Entry 7KAT (electron microscopy, 4.40 A resolution (low resolution: residue-level contacts below are approximate; hydrogen-bond / salt-bridge calls are withheld)); this record covers chains D and F of the 6 polymer chains in the assembly.

== Chain D ==
Protein: Protein translocation protein SEC63
From: Saccharomyces cerevisiae BY4741
UniProtKB: P14906 (SEC63_YEAST); numbering as in UniProt; present here: 2-440, 449-663
Sequence (676 residues; row label = number of the first residue in the row; note: 8 numbers in that range are skipped by the numbering (no residue carries them; nothing is unmodelled there); numbers below 1 keep their minus sign (Gly-13 is residue -13)):
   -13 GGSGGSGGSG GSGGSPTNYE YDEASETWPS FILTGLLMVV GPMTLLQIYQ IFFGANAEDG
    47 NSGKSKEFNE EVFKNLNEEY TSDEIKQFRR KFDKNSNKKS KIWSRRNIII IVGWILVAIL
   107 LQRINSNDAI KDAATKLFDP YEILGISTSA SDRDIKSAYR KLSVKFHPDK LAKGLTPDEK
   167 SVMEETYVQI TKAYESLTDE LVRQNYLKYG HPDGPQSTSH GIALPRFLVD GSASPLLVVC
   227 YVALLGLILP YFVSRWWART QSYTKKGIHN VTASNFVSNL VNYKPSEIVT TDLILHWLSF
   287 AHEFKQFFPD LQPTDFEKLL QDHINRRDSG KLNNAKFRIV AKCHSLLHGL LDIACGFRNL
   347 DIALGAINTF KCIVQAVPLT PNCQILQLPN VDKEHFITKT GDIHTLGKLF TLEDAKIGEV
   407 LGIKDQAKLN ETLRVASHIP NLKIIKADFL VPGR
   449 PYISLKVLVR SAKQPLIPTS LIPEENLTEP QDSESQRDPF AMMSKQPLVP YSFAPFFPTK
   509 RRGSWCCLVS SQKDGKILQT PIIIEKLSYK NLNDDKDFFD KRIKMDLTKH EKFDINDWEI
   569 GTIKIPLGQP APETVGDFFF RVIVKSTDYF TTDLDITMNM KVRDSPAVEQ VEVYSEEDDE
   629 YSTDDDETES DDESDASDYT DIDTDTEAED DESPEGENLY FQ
Not modelled in the structure: -13 to 2, 37-53, 79-92, 116-201, 613-670
Sequence notes: expression tag (-13 to 1, 664-670); engineered mutation Arg440 (Glu in P14906), Ser481 (Phe in P14906)
UniProt features mapped onto this chain:
  - modified residue: Ser512 (Phosphoserine)
  - mutagenesis: Ala179 (A179T: Temperature-sensitive), Pro426 (P426L: Temperature-sensitive), Ile431 (I431N: Temperature-sensitive), Pro503 (P503A: Temperature-sensitive), Gly511 (G511R: Temperature-sensitive), Thr652 (T652A: Abolishes interaction with SEC62; defect in protein translocation), Thr654 (T654A: Abolishes interaction with SEC62; defect in protein translocation)

== Chain F ==
Protein: Translocation protein SEC72
From: Saccharomyces cerevisiae BY4741
UniProtKB: P39742 (SEC72_YEAST); residues 1-193 here = UniProt positions 1-193
Sequence (193 residues; numbered 1 to 193; the number before each row is that of its first residue):
     1 MVTLEYNANS KLITASDAVV ALSTETNIDQ INVLTTSLIG ETNPNFTPQP NEALSKMIKG
    61 LFESGMKNLQ QKKLNEALKN VSLAIEMAQR KRAPWEAFAI QLPELHFMLR SKIDLCLILG
   121 KHLEALQDLD FLLGTGLIQP DVFVRKADCL LKLRQWEEAR ATCERGLALA PEDMKLRALL
   181 IETARNLAEY NGE
Not modelled in the structure: 1-2, 193

== Chain D / chain F interface ==
Pairs across the interface (19; chain D residue first):
  His390(D) - Tyr190(F)
  Thr391(D) - Tyr190(F)
  Thr391(D) - Asn191(F)
  Gly393(D) - Asn191(F)
  Lys394(D) - Glu189(F)
  Lys394(D) - Asn191(F)
  Thr397(D) - Gly192(F)
  Gln520(D) - Glu164(F)
  Gln520(D) - Arg165(F)
  Gln520(D) - Ala168(F)
  Lys521(D) - Ile138(F)
  Lys521(D) - Arg165(F)
  Asp522(D) - Arg165(F)
  Gly523(D) - Arg165(F)
  Phe587(D) - Ala168(F)
  Arg589(D) - Ala161(F)
  Asp603(D) - Arg160(F)
  Asp603(D) - Glu164(F)
  Thr605(D) - Glu164(F)
Other interface residues (no listed pair), chain D (15 interface residues in all): Thr600, Ile604
Other interface residues (no listed pair), chain F (12 interface residues in all): Leu167, Leu169

== Overview ==
Chain D and chain F form an interface of 15 and 12 residues respectively. From UniProt: 7 mutagenesis sites on
chain D.
Here chain D is Protein translocation protein SEC63 and chain F is Translocation protein SEC72, both from
Saccharomyces cerevisiae BY4741. Entry 7KAT (Cryo-EM structure of the Sec complex from S. cerevisiae, Sec61
pore ring and Sec63 FN3 double ...) was determined by electron microscopy (same publication as 7KAH, 7KAI,
7KAJ, 7KAK, 7KAL, 7KAM and 8 further entries).
